PDB entry 9I5B | X-ray diffraction, 2.52 A resolution | chain A

# Chain A
Molecule: Basement membrane-specific heparan sulfate proteoglycan core protein
Organism: Mus musculus
UniProtKB: Q05793 (PGBM_MOUSE); numbering as in UniProt (aligned over 876-1272)
Amino-acid sequence (397 residues; row label = number of the first residue in the row):
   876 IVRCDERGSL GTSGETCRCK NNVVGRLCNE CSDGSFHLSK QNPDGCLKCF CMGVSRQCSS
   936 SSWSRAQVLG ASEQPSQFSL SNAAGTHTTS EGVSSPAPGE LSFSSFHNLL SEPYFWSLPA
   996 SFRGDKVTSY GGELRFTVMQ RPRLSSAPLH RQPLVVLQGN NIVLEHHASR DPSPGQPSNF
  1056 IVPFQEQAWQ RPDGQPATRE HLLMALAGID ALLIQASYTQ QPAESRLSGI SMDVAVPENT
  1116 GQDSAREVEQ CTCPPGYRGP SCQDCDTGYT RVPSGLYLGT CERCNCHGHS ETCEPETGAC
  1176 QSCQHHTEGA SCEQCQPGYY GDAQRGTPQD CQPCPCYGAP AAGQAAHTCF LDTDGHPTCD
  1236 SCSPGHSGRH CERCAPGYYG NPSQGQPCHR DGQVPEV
Not modelled in the structure: 1268-1272
Differences from the reference sequence: engineered mutation Leu-1019 (Pro in Q05793)
Disulfide bonds: Cys-879/Cys-892, Cys-894/Cys-903, Cys-906/Cys-921, Cys-924/Cys-933, Cys-926/Cys-1126, Cys-1128/Cys-1137, Cys-1140/Cys-1156, Cys-1159/Cys-1168, Cys-1161/Cys-1175, Cys-1178/Cys-1187, Cys-1190/Cys-1206, Cys-1209/Cys-1224, Cys-1211/Cys-1234, Cys-1237/Cys-1246, Cys-1249/Cys-1263
Small-molecule neighbours: succinic acid (SIN): Arg-893, Cys-894, Lys-895, Asn-896, Val-898

# Summary
Ligands of chain A: succinic acid.
Chain A is Basement membrane-specific heparan sulfate proteoglycan core protein (Mus musculus); the structure,
Crystal structure of perlecan region 3 mutant (P1019L) construct I876-V1272 including one laminin IV-like and
four ..., was determined by X-ray diffraction (same publication as 9I5A).
